7EQW - chains A and B; structure by X-ray diffraction, 2.15 A resolution.

Chain A (and B):
Molecule: Capsid protein
Source organism: Desert Shield virus
Notes: chain B of this document is another copy of the same molecule, construct and numbering; everything in this record applies to it too
UniProtKB: Q66418 (Q66418_9CALI); residues 227-544 here = UniProt positions 227-544
Sequence (326 residues; row label = number of the first residue in the row):
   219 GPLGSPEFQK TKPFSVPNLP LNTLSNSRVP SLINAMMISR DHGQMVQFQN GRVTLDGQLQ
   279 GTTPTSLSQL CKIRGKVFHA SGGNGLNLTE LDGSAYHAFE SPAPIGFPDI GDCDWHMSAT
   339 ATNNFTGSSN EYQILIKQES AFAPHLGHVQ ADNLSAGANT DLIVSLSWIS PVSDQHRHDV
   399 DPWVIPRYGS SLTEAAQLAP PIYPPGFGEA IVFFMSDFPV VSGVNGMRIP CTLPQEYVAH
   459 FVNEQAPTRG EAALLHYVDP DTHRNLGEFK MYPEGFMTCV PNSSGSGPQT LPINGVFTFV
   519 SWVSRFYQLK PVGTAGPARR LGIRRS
Disordered / not traced: 219-229, 534-544 (chain B: 219-230, 408-414, 534-544)
Differences from the reference sequence: expression tag (219-226)
From the paper describing this entry:
  - binding site for beta-D-galactopyranose: D332, H334, S346, S388, P389, Q393

Interface between chain A and chain B:
Pairs across the interface - 62 pairs, chain A then chain B:
  P235(A) with N461(B)
  N236(A) with N461(B), hydrogen bond (backbone-side chain)
  L237(A) with A457(B); V460(B), hydrophobic; N461(B)
  T241(A) with T283(B); S284(B)
  S243(A) with S284(B); S286(B)
  P248(A) with S286(B); K290(B), hydrogen bond (backbone-side chain)
  S249(A) with S286(B)
  L250(A) with S286(B); Q287(B); L309(B), hydrophobic
  T283(A) with L237(B)
  S284(A) with T241(B); S243(B); E454(B), hydrogen bond
  L285(A) with L285(B); S286(B)
  S286(A) with S243(B); P248(B); S249(B); L250(B); L285(B)
  K290(A) with P248(B), hydrogen bond (side chain-backbone)
  L309(A) with L250(B), hydrophobic
  A339(A) with M445(B)
  T340(A) with M445(B)
  N342(A) with M445(B)
  F343(A) with W386(B), hydrophobic; P437(B), hydrophobic; V438(B); V439(B), hydrophobic; M445(B)
  T344(A) with V439(B)
  G345(A) with W386(B); V439(B)
  S346(A) with W386(B)
  E349(A) with Q351(B)
  Q351(A) with E349(B); Q351(B)
  W386(A) with F343(B), hydrophobic; G345(B); S346(B)
  P437(A) with F343(B), hydrophobic
  V438(A) with F343(B)
  V439(A) with F343(B), hydrophobic; T344(B); G345(B)
  M445(A) with A339(B); T340(B); N342(B); F343(B)
  E454(A) with S284(B), hydrogen bond
  H458(A) with N461(B)
  V460(A) with L237(B), hydrophobic
  N461(A) with P235(B); N236(B), hydrogen bond (side chain-backbone); L237(B); H458(B)
Other interface residues (no listed pair), chain A (42 interface residues in all): V234, N240, L242, Q287, D310, T338, N341, S385, A457, E462
Other interface residues (no listed pair), chain B (43 interface residues in all): V234, N240, L242, D310, S336, T338, N341, S385, E462

In short:
The interface between chain A and chain B involves 42 residues on one side and 43 on the other; the contacts
include 6 hydrogen bonds. Polar contacts include N236(A)-N461(B), P248(A)-K290(B) and S284(A)-E454(B). The
paper reports a binding site for beta-D-galactopyranose at D332(A), H334(A) and S346(A) among others.
Chain A and chain B are both Capsid protein (Desert Shield virus); the structure, Crystal structure of capsid
P domain of norovirus GI.3 DSV complexed with NA2 N-glycan, was determined by X-ray diffraction together with
7ER0, 7ER1, 7EQS and 7EQT from the same study.
